Entry 6RID (electron microscopy, 2.90 A resolution); this record covers chains C and J of the 11 polymer chains in the assembly.

== Chain C ==
Protein: DNA-directed RNA polymerase 35 kDa subunit
Source organism: Vaccinia virus GLV-1h68
Notes: EC 2.7.7.6
UniProtKB: B9U1R2 (B9U1R2_9POXV); residues 1-305 here = UniProt positions 1-305
Amino-acid sequence (305 residues; numbered 1 to 305; the number before each row is that of its first residue):
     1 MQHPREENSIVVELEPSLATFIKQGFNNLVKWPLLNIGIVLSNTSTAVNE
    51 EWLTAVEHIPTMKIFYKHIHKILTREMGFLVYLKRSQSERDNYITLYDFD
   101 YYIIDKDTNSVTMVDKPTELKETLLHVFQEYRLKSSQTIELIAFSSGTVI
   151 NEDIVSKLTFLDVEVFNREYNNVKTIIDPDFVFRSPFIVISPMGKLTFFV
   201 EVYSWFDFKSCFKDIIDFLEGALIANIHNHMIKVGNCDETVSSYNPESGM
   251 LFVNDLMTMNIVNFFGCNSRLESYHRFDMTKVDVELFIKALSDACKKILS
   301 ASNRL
Unresolved in the structure: 1-2

== Chain J ==
Protein: DNA-dependent RNA polymerase subunit rpo7
Source organism: Vaccinia virus GLV-1h68
Notes: EC 2.7.7.6
UniProtKB: B9U1G3 (B9U1G3_9POXV); residue numbers follow UniProt; this construct covers 1-63
Amino-acid sequence (63 residues; numbered 1 to 63; the number before each row is that of its first residue):
     1 MVFQLVCSTCGKDISHERYKLIIRKKSLKDVLVSVKNECCRLKLSTQIEP
    51 QRNLTVQPLLDIN
Unresolved in the structure: 1, 63

== Chain C / chain J interface ==
Residue-residue contacts - 60 pairs, chain C then chain J:
  H3(C) - K20(J)
  H3(C) - V33(J)
  H3(C) - S34(J)
  P4(C) - H16(J)
  R5(C) - D13(J)  hydrogen bond (side chain-backbone)
  R5(C) - E17(J)  salt bridge
  R5(C) - S34(J)
  E7(C) - S34(J)
  E7(C) - V35(J)
  E7(C) - K36(J)  salt bridge
  T44(C) - T55(J)
  T44(C) - Q57(J)
  S45(C) - T55(J)  hydrogen bond (backbone-side chain)
  T46(C) - R52(J)
  T46(C) - N53(J)
  T46(C) - T55(J)
  A47(C) - V2(J)  hydrophobic
  E51(C) - V2(J)
  E51(C) - R52(J)  salt bridge
  W52(C) - V2(J)
  A55(C) - V2(J)  hydrophobic
  A55(C) - F3(J)
  A55(C) - L5(J)
  H58(C) - V6(J)
  I59(C) - L5(J)  hydrophobic
  P60(C) - D13(J)
  K63(C) - D13(J)  salt bridge
  K63(C) - H16(J)
  Y93(C) - Y19(J)
  Y93(C) - I23(J)  hydrophobic
  K121(C) - Y19(J)
  E122(C) - H16(J)
  E122(C) - Y19(J)
  E122(C) - R24(J)  salt bridge
  T123(C) - S15(J)
  T123(C) - H16(J)
  T123(C) - Y19(J)
  L124(C) - L5(J)
  L124(C) - S15(J)
  L124(C) - R18(J)
  L124(C) - Y19(J)
  L124(C) - I22(J)  hydrophobic
  L124(C) - I23(J)  hydrophobic
  L125(C) - V2(J)
  L125(C) - F3(J)  hydrogen bond (backbone-backbone)
  L125(C) - L5(J)  hydrophobic
  H126(C) - V2(J)  hydrogen bond (side chain-backbone)
  H126(C) - E49(J)  salt bridge
  V127(C) - E49(J)  hydrogen bond (backbone-side chain)
  Q129(C) - R52(J)
  Q129(C) - L54(J)
  R132(C) - L54(J)
  S136(C) - Q57(J)  hydrogen bond (backbone-side chain)
  Q137(C) - L54(J)
  R184(C) - G11(J)  hydrogen bond (side chain-backbone)
  F199(C) - K12(J)
  E201(C) - K12(J)
  E201(C) - D13(J)  hydrogen bond (side chain-backbone)
  Y203(C) - D13(J)
  W205(C) - H16(J)
Interface residues without a listed pair, chain C (37 interface residues in all): L96, E119, S135, I188, V200
Interface residues without a listed pair, chain J (28 interface residues in all): C10, Q51

== In short ==
Chain C and chain J form an interface of 37 and 28 residues respectively, with 8 hydrogen bonds and 6 salt
bridges. Among the polar pairs are R5(C)-E17(J), E7(C)-K36(J) and E51(C)-R52(J).
Here chain C is DNA-directed RNA polymerase 35 kDa subunit and chain J is DNA-dependent RNA polymerase subunit
rpo7, both from Vaccinia virus GLV-1h68. Entry 6RID (Structure of Vaccinia Virus DNA-dependent RNA polymerase
elongation complex) was determined by electron microscopy.
